PDB entry 5YRT | X-ray diffraction, 1.70 A resolution | chains A and C of the 6 polymer chains in the assembly

[Chain A]
Name: Diol dehydrase alpha subunit
From: Klebsiella oxytoca
Notes: EC 4.2.1.28
UniProtKB: Q59470 (Q59470_KLEOX); residues 1-554 here = UniProt positions 1-554
Amino-acid sequence (554 residues; each row starts with the number of its first residue):
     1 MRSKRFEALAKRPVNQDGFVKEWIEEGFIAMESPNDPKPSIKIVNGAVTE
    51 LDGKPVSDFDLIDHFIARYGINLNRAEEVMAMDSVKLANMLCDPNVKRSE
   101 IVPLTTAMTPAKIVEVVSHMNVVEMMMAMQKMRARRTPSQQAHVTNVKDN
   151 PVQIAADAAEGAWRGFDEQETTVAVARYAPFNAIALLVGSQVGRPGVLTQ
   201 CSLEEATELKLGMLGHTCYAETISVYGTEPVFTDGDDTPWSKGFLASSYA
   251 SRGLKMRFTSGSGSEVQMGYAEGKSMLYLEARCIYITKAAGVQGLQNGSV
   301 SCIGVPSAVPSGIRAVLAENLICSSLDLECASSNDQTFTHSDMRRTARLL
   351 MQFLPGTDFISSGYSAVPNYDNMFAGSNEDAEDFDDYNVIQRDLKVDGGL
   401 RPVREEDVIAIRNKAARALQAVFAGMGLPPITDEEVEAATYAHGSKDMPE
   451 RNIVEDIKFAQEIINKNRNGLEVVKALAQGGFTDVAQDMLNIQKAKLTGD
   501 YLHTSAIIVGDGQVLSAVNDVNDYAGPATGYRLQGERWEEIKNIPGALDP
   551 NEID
Disordered / not traced: 552-554
Metal / ion sites: Ca2+: Gln-141, Glu-170, Glu-221, Gln-296, Ser-362; K+ site 1: Leu-203, Glu-205, Glu-208, Thr-222; K+ site 2: Gly-261, Ser-264, Glu-265, Glu-280
Ligand contacts:
  - 5'-deoxyadenosine (5AD): Ser-202, Thr-222, Ser-224, Val-225, Tyr-226, Thr-259, Ser-260, Gly-261, Ser-262, Ser-264, Gln-296, Ser-299, Val-300, Ser-301, Cys-302, Phe-374
  - cobalamin (B12): Thr-172, Val-173, Ala-174, Val-175, Ala-176, Ser-202, Leu-203, Glu-204, Glu-205, Thr-222, Ser-224, Tyr-226, Asp-234, Gly-235, Gln-267, Met-268, Ser-301, Cys-302, Gln-336, Met-373, Phe-374, Ala-375

[Chain C]
Name: Diol dehydrase gamma subunit
From: Klebsiella oxytoca
Notes: EC 4.2.1.28
UniProtKB: Q59472 (Q59472_KLEOX); residue numbers follow UniProt; this construct covers 38-173
Amino-acid sequence (137 residues; row label = number of the first residue in the row):
    37 MARVSDYPLANKHPEWVKTATNKTLDDFTLENVLSNKVTAQDMRITPETL
    87 RLQASIAKDAGRDRLAMNFERAAELTAVPDDRILEIYNALRPYRSTKEEL
   137 LAIADDLESRYQAKICAAFVREAATLYVERKKLKGDD
Disordered / not traced: 37
Differences from the reference sequence: expression tag (37)

[Chain A / chain C interface]
Pairs across the interface (135; chain A residue first):
  Phe-59(A) / Arg-166(C)
  Asp-60(A) / Arg-166(C)
  Leu-61(A) / Leu-162(C)  hydrophobic
  Leu-61(A) / Arg-166(C)
  His-64(A) / Leu-162(C)
  Arg-68(A) / Arg-100(C)
  Arg-68(A) / Glu-158(C)  salt bridge
  Arg-68(A) / Leu-162(C)
  Tyr-69(A) / Arg-100(C)  hydrogen bond (backbone-side chain)
  Tyr-69(A) / Met-103(C)  hydrophobic
  Tyr-69(A) / Glu-158(C)  hydrogen bond
  Glu-204(A) / Arg-127(C)  salt bridge
  Glu-205(A) / Tyr-123(C)
  Ala-206(A) / Leu-120(C)
  Ala-206(A) / Asn-124(C)
  Ala-206(A) / Arg-127(C)
  Leu-209(A) / Leu-120(C)  hydrophobic
  Lys-210(A) / Leu-120(C)
  Met-213(A) / Arg-80(C)  hydrogen bond (backbone-side chain)
  Met-213(A) / Asp-116(C)
  Met-213(A) / Ile-119(C)  hydrophobic
  Glu-229(A) / Arg-166(C)  salt bridge
  Glu-229(A) / Lys-168(C)
  Thr-233(A) / Pro-128(C)
  Thr-233(A) / Tyr-129(C)
  Thr-233(A) / Lys-168(C)  hydrogen bond
  Asp-236(A) / Arg-127(C)  salt bridge
  Asp-236(A) / Pro-128(C)
  Asp-236(A) / Arg-130(C)  salt bridge
  Asp-237(A) / Tyr-123(C)  hydrogen bond
  Asp-237(A) / Arg-127(C)  salt bridge
  Asp-237(A) / Pro-128(C)
  Thr-238(A) / Leu-126(C)
  Thr-238(A) / Tyr-163(C)  hydrogen bond
  Trp-240(A) / Phe-155(C)
  Trp-240(A) / Glu-158(C)  hydrogen bond
  Trp-240(A) / Ala-159(C)  hydrophobic
  Trp-240(A) / Leu-162(C)  hydrophobic
  Trp-240(A) / Tyr-163(C)
  Ser-241(A) / Tyr-123(C)
  Ser-241(A) / Leu-126(C)
  Ser-241(A) / Tyr-163(C)
  Gly-243(A) / Arg-107(C)  hydrogen bond (backbone-side chain)
  Phe-244(A) / Leu-111(C)  hydrophobic
  Phe-244(A) / Ile-119(C)
  Phe-244(A) / Ile-122(C)  hydrophobic
  Phe-244(A) / Tyr-123(C)
  Phe-244(A) / Leu-126(C)  hydrophobic
  Phe-244(A) / Phe-155(C)
  Leu-245(A) / Tyr-123(C)  hydrophobic
  Ala-246(A) / Asn-104(C)
  Ser-247(A) / Asn-104(C)  hydrogen bond
  Ser-247(A) / Arg-107(C)  hydrogen bond
  Ser-247(A) / Ala-108(C)
  Ser-247(A) / Leu-111(C)
  Ser-248(A) / Leu-111(C)
  Ser-248(A) / Ile-119(C)
  Ala-250(A) / Leu-86(C)
  Ala-250(A) / Ala-108(C)  hydrophobic
  Ser-251(A) / Ile-81(C)
  Ser-251(A) / Leu-86(C)
  Ser-251(A) / Ala-108(C)
  Ser-251(A) / Leu-111(C)
  Ser-251(A) / Thr-112(C)
  Arg-252(A) / Arg-80(C)
  Arg-252(A) / Ile-81(C)
  Arg-252(A) / Leu-111(C)  hydrogen bond (side chain-backbone)
  Arg-252(A) / Thr-112(C)
  Arg-252(A) / Val-114(C)  hydrogen bond (side chain-backbone)
  Arg-252(A) / Pro-115(C)
  Arg-252(A) / Asp-116(C)  salt bridge
  Arg-252(A) / Ile-119(C)
  Gly-253(A) / Ile-81(C)
  Lys-288(A) / Arg-100(C)
  Ala-289(A) / Met-103(C)
  Ala-290(A) / Asn-104(C)
  Ala-290(A) / Arg-107(C)  hydrogen bond (backbone-side chain)
  Gly-291(A) / Arg-100(C)
  Gly-291(A) / Leu-101(C)
  Gly-291(A) / Asn-104(C)  hydrogen bond (backbone-side chain)
  Gln-293(A) / Leu-101(C)
  Asp-327(A) / Arg-98(C)  salt bridge
  Asn-469(A) / Ala-76(C)
  Leu-471(A) / Thr-75(C)
  Leu-471(A) / Ala-76(C)
  Leu-471(A) / Met-79(C)  hydrophobic
  Val-474(A) / Leu-66(C)  hydrophobic
  Lys-475(A) / Val-69(C)
  Lys-475(A) / Leu-70(C)
  Lys-475(A) / Asn-72(C)  hydrogen bond
  Ala-478(A) / Leu-70(C)  hydrophobic
  Thr-483(A) / Leu-66(C)
  Ala-486(A) / Leu-66(C)  hydrophobic
  Gln-487(A) / Leu-66(C)
  Leu-490(A) / Phe-64(C)
  Leu-490(A) / Thr-65(C)
  Leu-490(A) / Leu-66(C)
  Leu-490(A) / Val-69(C)  hydrophobic
  Gln-493(A) / Met-79(C)
  Lys-494(A) / Leu-61(C)  hydrogen bond (side chain-backbone)
  Lys-494(A) / Phe-64(C)  hydrogen bond (side chain-backbone)
  Lys-496(A) / Ile-81(C)
  Leu-497(A) / Val-53(C)
  Leu-497(A) / Leu-61(C)  hydrophobic
  Leu-497(A) / Phe-64(C)  hydrophobic
  Leu-497(A) / Met-79(C)
  Leu-497(A) / Arg-80(C)
  Leu-497(A) / Ile-81(C)
  Leu-497(A) / Thr-85(C)
  Thr-498(A) / Leu-45(C)
  Thr-498(A) / Leu-61(C)
  Thr-498(A) / Thr-85(C)
  Thr-498(A) / Gln-89(C)  hydrogen bond (backbone-side chain)
  Gly-499(A) / Ile-81(C)
  Gly-499(A) / Gln-89(C)
  Asp-500(A) / Tyr-43(C)  hydrogen bond (backbone-side chain)
  Asp-500(A) / Pro-44(C)
  Asp-500(A) / Leu-45(C)  hydrogen bond (side chain-backbone)
  Asp-500(A) / Ala-46(C)  hydrogen bond (side chain-backbone)
  Asp-500(A) / Gln-89(C)  hydrogen bond
  Leu-502(A) / Leu-86(C)  hydrophobic
  Leu-502(A) / Phe-105(C)  hydrophobic
  His-503(A) / Tyr-43(C)
  His-503(A) / Gln-89(C)  hydrogen bond
  His-503(A) / Ile-92(C)
  His-503(A) / Ala-93(C)
  Thr-504(A) / Arg-98(C)  hydrogen bond
  Thr-504(A) / Leu-101(C)
  Gln-513(A) / Asn-47(C)  hydrogen bond
  Val-514(A) / Tyr-43(C)
  Ser-516(A) / Tyr-43(C)  hydrogen bond
  Val-518(A) / Tyr-43(C)  hydrophobic
  Val-518(A) / Arg-98(C)
  Asn-519(A) / Tyr-43(C)
  Asn-519(A) / Pro-44(C)
Interface residues without a listed pair, chain A (66 interface residues in all): Asp-58, Phe-65, Arg-98, Lys-242, Val-292, Gln-479, Ala-517
Interface residues without a listed pair, chain C (55 interface residues in all): Val-40, Thr-55

[In short]
The interface between chain A and chain C involves 66 residues on one side and 55 on the other; the contacts
include 26 hydrogen bonds and 8 salt bridges. Among the polar pairs are Arg-68(A)/Glu-158(C),
Glu-204(A)/Arg-127(C) and Glu-229(A)/Arg-166(C). Chain A binds 5'-deoxyadenosine and cobalamin.
Here chain A is Diol dehydrase alpha subunit and chain C is Diol dehydrase gamma subunit, both from Klebsiella
oxytoca. Entry 5YRT (Diol dehydratase, AdoCbl/substrate-free, anaerobically-prepared crystal) was determined
by X-ray diffraction (same publication as 5YRV, 5YSH, 5YSN and 5YSR).
